Entry 1W6Q (X-ray diffraction, 2.10 A resolution); this record covers chains A and B.

# Chain A
Name: Galectin-1
Source organism: Homo sapiens
UniProtKB: P09382 (LEG1_HUMAN); residues 1001-1134 here correspond to UniProt positions 1-134 (UniProt number = residue number - 1000)
Amino-acid sequence (134 residues; row label = number of the first residue in the row):
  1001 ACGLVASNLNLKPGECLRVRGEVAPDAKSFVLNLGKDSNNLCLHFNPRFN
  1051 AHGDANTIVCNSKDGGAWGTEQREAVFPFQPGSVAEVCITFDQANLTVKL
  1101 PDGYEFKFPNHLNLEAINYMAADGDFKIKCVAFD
Construct notes: engineered mutation His1111 (Arg111 in P09382)
Modified / non-standard residues: Cys1016 (s-hydroxycysteine; CSO)
Covalent attachments: beta-mercaptoethanol (BME) linked to Cys1060, Cys1088, Cys1130

# Chain B
Name: Galectin-1
Source organism: Homo sapiens
UniProtKB: P09382 (LEG1_HUMAN); residues 2001-2134 here correspond to UniProt positions 1-134 (UniProt number = residue number - 2000)
Amino-acid sequence (134 residues; each row starts with the number of its first residue):
  2001 ACGLVASNLNLKPGECLRVRGEVAPDAKSFVLNLGKDSNNLCLHFNPRFN
  2051 AHGDANTIVCNSKDGGAWGTEQREAVFPFQPGSVAEVCITFDQANLTVKL
  2101 PDGYEFKFPNHLNLEAINYMAADGDFKIKCVAFD
Construct notes: engineered mutation His2111 (Arg111 in P09382)
Covalent attachments: beta-mercaptoethanol (BME) linked to Cys2088, Cys2130

# How chain A and chain B interact
Pairs across the interface (30):
  Ala1001(A) - Asn2008(B)
  Cys1002(A) - Asn2008(B)
  Gly1003(A) - Asn2008(B)
  Leu1004(A) - Ala2006(B)  hydrophobic
  Leu1004(A) - Ser2007(B)
  Leu1004(A) - Leu2009(B)  hydrophobic
  Leu1004(A) - Phe2133(B)  hydrophobic
  Val1005(A) - Val2005(B)
  Val1005(A) - Ala2006(B)
  Val1005(A) - Ser2007(B)  hydrogen bond (backbone-backbone)
  Val1005(A) - Asn2008(B)
  Ala1006(A) - Val2005(B)
  Ser1007(A) - Leu2004(B)
  Ser1007(A) - Val2005(B)  hydrogen bond (backbone-backbone)
  Asn1008(A) - Gly2003(B)
  Asn1008(A) - Val2005(B)
  Leu1009(A) - Leu2004(B)  hydrophobic
  Ile1128(A) - Phe2133(B)
  Lys1129(A) - Ala2132(B)
  Lys1129(A) - Phe2133(B)  hydrogen bond (backbone-backbone)
  Lys1129(A) - Asp2134(B)  hydrogen bond (side chain-backbone)
  Cys1130(A) - Cys2130(B)  hydrophobic
  Cys1130(A) - Val2131(B)
  Cys1130(A) - Ala2132(B)  hydrophobic
  Val1131(A) - Cys2130(B)
  Val1131(A) - Val2131(B)  hydrogen bond (backbone-backbone)
  Ala1132(A) - Lys2129(B)
  Phe1133(A) - Ile2128(B)
  Phe1133(A) - Lys2129(B)  hydrogen bond (backbone-backbone)
  Asp1134(A) - Lys2129(B)  hydrogen bond (backbone-side chain)

# Overview
16 residues of chain A face 14 of chain B across their interface, with 7 hydrogen bonds. Polar pairs include
Lys1129(A)-Asp2134(B), Asp1134(A)-Lys2129(B) and Val1005(A)-Ser2007(B).
Chain A is Galectin-1 and chain B is Galectin-1, both from Homo sapiens; the structure, X-ray crystal
structure of R111H human galectin-1, was determined by X-ray diffraction (same publication as 1W6M, 1W6N,
1W6O, 1W6P and 1GZW).
